Entry 4ZZY (X-ray diffraction, 2.20 A resolution); this record covers chain A.

== Chain A ==
Protein: Poly [ADP-ribose] polymerase 2
Source organism: Homo sapiens
Notes: EC 2.4.2.30; fragment: catalytic domain
Reference sequence: Q9UGN5 (PARP2_HUMAN); residues 223-583 here = UniProt positions 223-583
Chain sequence (363 residues; numbered 221 to 583; the number before each row is that of its first residue):
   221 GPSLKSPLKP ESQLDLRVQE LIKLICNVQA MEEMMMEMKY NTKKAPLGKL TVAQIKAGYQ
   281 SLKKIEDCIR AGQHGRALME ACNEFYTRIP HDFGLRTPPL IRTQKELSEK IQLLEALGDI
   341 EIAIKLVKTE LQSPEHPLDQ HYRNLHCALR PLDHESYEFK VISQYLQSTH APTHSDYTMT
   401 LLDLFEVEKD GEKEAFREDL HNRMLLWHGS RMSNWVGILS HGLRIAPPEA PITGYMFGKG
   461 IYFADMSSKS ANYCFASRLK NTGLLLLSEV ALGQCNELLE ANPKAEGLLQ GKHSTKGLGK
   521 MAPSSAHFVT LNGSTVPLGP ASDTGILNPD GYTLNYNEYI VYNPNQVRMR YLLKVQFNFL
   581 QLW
Not modelled in the structure: 221-230, 549-550
Differences from the reference sequence: expression tag (221-222)
Residues lining bound ligands: D7N (2-[1-(4,4-Difluorocyclohexyl)-piperidin-4-yl]-6-fluoro-3-oxo-2,3-dihydro-1H-isoindole-4-carboxamide): S328, I331, Q332, W427, H428, G429, G454, Y455, Y462, F463, A464, K469, S470, Y473, N557, E558
Curated features (UniProtKB/Swiss-Prot):
  - active site: E558 (For poly [ADP-ribose] polymerase activity)
  - binding site (NAD(+)): H428 to S430, G437, R444, S470
  - modified residue (Phosphoserine): S226, S232

== In short ==
Chain A binds compound D7N. From UniProt: active-site residue E558 and 6 NAD+-binding residues.
Chain A is Poly [ADP-ribose] polymerase 2 (Homo sapiens); the structure, Structure of human PARP2 catalytic
domain bound to an isoindolinone inhibitor, was determined by X-ray diffraction (same publication as 4ZZX,
4ZZZ and 5A00).
